6N99 - chains A and C of the 4 polymer chains in the assembly; structure by X-ray diffraction, 2.80 A resolution.

[Chain A (and C)]
Protein: Xylose isomerase
Source organism: Streptomyces sp. F-1
Notes: EC 5.3.1.5; chain C of this document is another copy of the same molecule, construct and numbering; everything in this record applies to it too
Reference sequence: A0A1K2FKX8 (A0A1K2FKX8_9ACTN); residues 1-388 here = UniProt positions 1-388
Sequence (388 residues; each row starts with the number of its first residue):
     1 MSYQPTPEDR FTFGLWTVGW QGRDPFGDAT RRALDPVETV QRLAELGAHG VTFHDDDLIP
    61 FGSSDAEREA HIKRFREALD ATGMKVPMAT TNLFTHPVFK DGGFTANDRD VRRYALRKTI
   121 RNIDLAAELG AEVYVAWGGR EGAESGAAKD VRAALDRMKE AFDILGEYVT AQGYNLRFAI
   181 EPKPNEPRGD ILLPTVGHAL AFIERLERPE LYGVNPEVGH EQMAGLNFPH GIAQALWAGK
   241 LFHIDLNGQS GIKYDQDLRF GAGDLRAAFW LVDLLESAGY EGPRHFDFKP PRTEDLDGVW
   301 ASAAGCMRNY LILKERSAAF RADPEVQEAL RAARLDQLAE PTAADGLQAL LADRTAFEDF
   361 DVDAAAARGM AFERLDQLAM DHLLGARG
Not modelled in the structure: 1-2, 387-388
Metal / ion sites: Mg2+: Glu217, Asp255, Asp257

[Interface between chain A and chain C]
Residue-residue contacts (58):
  Ile252(A) - Ile252(C)
  Lys253(A) - Gly225(C)
  Arg259(A) - Glu373(C)  salt bridge
  Arg259(A) - Asp376(C)  salt bridge
  Arg259(A) - Gln377(C)  hydrogen bond
  Gly261(A) - Met380(C)
  Gly263(A) - Arg266(C)
  Leu265(A) - Leu265(C)  hydrophobic
  Leu265(A) - Arg266(C)
  Arg266(A) - Ala262(C)
  Arg266(A) - Leu265(C)
  Pro291(A) - Glu373(C)
  Thr293(A) - Gly369(C)
  Thr293(A) - Met370(C)  hydrogen bond (backbone-backbone)
  Thr293(A) - Phe372(C)
  Glu294(A) - Ala371(C)  hydrogen bond (side chain-backbone)
  Glu294(A) - Phe372(C)  hydrogen bond (side chain-backbone)
  Glu294(A) - Glu373(C)  hydrogen bond (side chain-backbone)
  Asp295(A) - Gly369(C)
  Ser302(A) - Glu373(C)  hydrogen bond
  Gly305(A) - Gln377(C)
  Arg308(A) - Asp381(C)  salt bridge
  Arg308(A) - Ala386(C)
  Asn309(A) - Gln377(C)  hydrogen bond
  Asn309(A) - Met380(C)
  Ile312(A) - Leu384(C)  hydrophobic
  Arg316(A) - Leu384(C)  hydrogen bond (side chain-backbone)
  Arg316(A) - Gly385(C)  hydrogen bond (side chain-backbone)
  Gly369(A) - Thr293(C)
  Gly369(A) - Glu294(C)
  Gly369(A) - Asp295(C)
  Met370(A) - Thr293(C)
  Ala371(A) - Glu294(C)
  Phe372(A) - Thr293(C)
  Phe372(A) - Glu294(C)  hydrogen bond (backbone-side chain)
  Glu373(A) - Arg259(C)  salt bridge
  Glu373(A) - Pro291(C)
  Glu373(A) - Glu294(C)  hydrogen bond (backbone-side chain)
  Glu373(A) - Ser302(C)  hydrogen bond
  Asp376(A) - Arg259(C)  salt bridge
  Gln377(A) - Arg259(C)  hydrogen bond
  Gln377(A) - Gly305(C)
  Gln377(A) - Arg308(C)
  Gln377(A) - Asn309(C)  hydrogen bond
  Met380(A) - Gly261(C)
  Met380(A) - Ala262(C)
  Met380(A) - Leu265(C)  hydrophobic
  Met380(A) - Asn309(C)
  Asp381(A) - Arg308(C)  salt bridge
  Leu383(A) - Leu265(C)  hydrophobic
  Leu383(A) - Leu384(C)
  Leu384(A) - Ile312(C)  hydrophobic
  Leu384(A) - Arg316(C)  hydrogen bond (backbone-side chain)
  Leu384(A) - Leu383(C)  hydrophobic
  Gly385(A) - Arg316(C)
  Ala386(A) - Tyr3(C)  hydrophobic
  Ala386(A) - Arg308(C)
  Ala386(A) - Ile312(C)  hydrophobic
Also at the interface, not in a pair above, chain A (35 interface residues in all): Tyr3, Ala262, Asp264, Gly298, Arg368
Also at the interface, not in a pair above, chain C (34 interface residues in all): Gly263, Asp264, Gly298

[Summary]
35 residues of chain A face 34 of chain C across their interface, with 15 hydrogen bonds and 6 salt bridges.
Polar contacts include Arg259(A)-Glu373(C), Arg259(A)-Asp376(C) and Arg308(A)-Asp381(C). Glu217(A), Asp255(A)
and Asp257(A) form the Mg2+ site.
Both chains are Xylose isomerase (Streptomyces sp. F-1). Entry 6N99 (Xylose isomerase 2F1 variant from
Streptomyces sp. F-1) was determined by X-ray diffraction, deposited together with 6N98.
